Entry 7PY1 (electron microscopy, 3.80 A resolution); this record covers chains A and C of the 9 polymer chains in the assembly.

Chain A:
Molecule: DNA-directed RNA polymerase subunit alpha
From: Escherichia coli
Notes: EC 2.7.7.6
UniProtKB: P0A7Z4 (RPOA_ECOLI); residues 1-329 here = UniProt positions 1-329
Sequence (329 residues; numbered 1 to 329; the number before each row is that of its first residue):
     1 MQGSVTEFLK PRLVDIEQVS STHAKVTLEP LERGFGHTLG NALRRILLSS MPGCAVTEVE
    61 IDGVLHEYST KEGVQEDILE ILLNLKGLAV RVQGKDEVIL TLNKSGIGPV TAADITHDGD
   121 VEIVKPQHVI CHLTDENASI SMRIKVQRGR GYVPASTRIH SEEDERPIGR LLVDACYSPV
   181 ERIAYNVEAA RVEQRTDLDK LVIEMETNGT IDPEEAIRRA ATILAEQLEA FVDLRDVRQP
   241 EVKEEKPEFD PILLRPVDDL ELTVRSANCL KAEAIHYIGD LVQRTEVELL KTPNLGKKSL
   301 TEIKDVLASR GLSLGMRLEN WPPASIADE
Unresolved in the structure: 1-6, 160-166, 235-329
Curated features (UniProtKB/Swiss-Prot):
  - region: E162 to E165 (Required for interaction with Crp at class II promoters)
  - modified residue: R265 (ADP-ribosylarginine), K297 (N6-acetyllysine), K298 (N6-acetyllysine)

Chain C:
Molecule: DNA-directed RNA polymerase subunit beta
From: Escherichia coli
Notes: EC 2.7.7.6
UniProtKB: P0A8V4 (RPOB_ECO57); numbering as in UniProt (aligned over 1-1342)
Sequence (1342 residues; each row starts with the number of its first residue):
     1 MVYSYTEKKR IRKDFGKRPQ VLDVPYLLSI QLDSFQKFIE QDPEGQYGLE AAFRSVFPIQ
    61 SYSGNSELQY VSYRLGEPVF DVQECQIRGV TYSAPLRVKL RLVIYEREAP EGTVKDIKEQ
   121 EVYMGEIPLM TDNGTFVING TERVIVSQLH RSPGVFFDSD KGKTHSSGKV LYNARIIPYR
   181 GSWLDFEFDP KDNLFVRIDR RRKLPATIIL RALNYTTEQI LDLFFEKVIF EIRDNKLQME
   241 LVPERLRGET ASFDIEANGK VYVEKGRRIT ARHIRQLEKD DVKLIEVPVE YIAGKVVAKD
   301 YIDESTGELI CAANMELSLD LLAKLSQSGH KRIETLFTND LDHGPYISET LRVDPTNDRL
   361 SALVEIYRMM RPGEPPTREA AESLFENLFF SEDRYDLSAV GRMKFNRSLL REEIEGSGIL
   421 SKDDIIDVMK KLIDIRNGKG EVDDIDHLGN RRIRSVGEMA ENQFRVGLVR VERAVKERLS
   481 LGDLDTLMPQ DMINAKPISA AVKEFFGSSQ LSQFMDQNNP LSEITHKRRI SALGPGGLTR
   541 ERAGFEVRDV HPTHYGRVCP IETPEGPNIG LINSLSVYAQ TNEYGFLETP YRKVTDGVVT
   601 DEIHYLSAIE EGNYVIAQAN SNLDEEGHFV EDLVTCRSKG ESSLFSRDQV DYMDVSTQQV
   661 VSVGASLIPF LEHDDANRAL MGANMQRQAV PTLRADKPLV GTGMERAVAV DSGVTAVAKR
   721 GGVVQYVDAS RIVIKVNEDE MYPGEAGIDI YNLTKYTRSN QNTCINQMPC VSLGEPVERG
   781 DVLADGPSTD LGELALGQNM RVAFMPWNGY NFEDSILVSE RVVQEDRFTT IHIQELACVS
   841 RDTKLGPEEI TADIPNVGEA ALSKLDESGI VYIGAEVTGG DILVGKVTPK GETQLTPEEK
   901 LLRAIFGEKA SDVKDSSLRV PNGVSGTVID VQVFTRDGVE KDKRALEIEE MQLKQAKKDL
   961 SEELQILEAG LFSRIRAVLV AGGVEAEKLD KLPRDRWLEL GLTDEEKQNQ LEQLAEQYDE
  1021 LKHEFEKKLE AKRRKITQGD DLAPGVLKIV KVYLAVKRRI QPGDKMAGRH GNKGVISKIN
  1081 PIEDMPYDEN GTPVDIVLNP LGVPSRMNIG QILETHLGMA AKGIGDKINA MLKQQQEVAK
  1141 LREFIQRAYD LGADVRQKVD LSTFSDEEVM RLAENLRKGM PIATPVFDGA KEAEIKELLK
  1201 LGDLPTSGQI RLYDGRTGEQ FERPVTVGYM YMLKLNHLVD DKMHARSTGS YSLVTQQPLG
  1261 GKAQFGGQRF GEMEVWALEA YGAAYTLQEM LTVKSDDVNG RTKMYKNIVD GNHQMEPGMP
  1321 ESFNVLLKEI RSLGINIELE DE
Unresolved in the structure: 1, 908-911
Curated features (UniProtKB/Swiss-Prot):
  - modified residue (N6-acetyllysine): K1022, K1200

Interface between chain A and chain C:
Contacting residue pairs - 45 pairs, chain A then chain C:
  N41(A) with G1215(C); R1216(C)
  R44(A) with E1083(C), hydrogen bond (side chain-backbone); Y1087(C)
  R45(A) with E1083(C); D1084(C), salt bridge; G1215(C)
  S49(A) with E1083(C)
  L65(A) with I873(C)
  H66(A) with I929(C)
  Y68(A) with Y756(C); A1055(C), hydrophobic; K1057(C)
  T70(A) with A729(C)
  K71(A) with D728(C)
  E72(A) with D728(C); S730(C)
  G73(A) with D728(C), hydrogen bond (backbone-side chain)
  V74(A) with D728(C); A729(C), hydrogen bond (backbone-backbone)
  Q75(A) with A729(C); P769(C)
  D77(A) with A729(C); K755(C), salt bridge; Y756(C); N766(C), hydrogen bond
  L79(A) with L693(C), hydrophobic; I831(C), hydrophobic; K1057(C)
  L83(A) with R694(C)
  K86(A) with Q824(C)
  T134(A) with V727(C); L773(C)
  D135(A) with Y726(C)
  Y152(A) with V823(C); Q824(C)
  D174(A) with D826(C); R1059(C), salt bridge
  E181(A) with R821(C), hydrogen bond (backbone-side chain)
  R182(A) with N1090(C), hydrogen bond (side chain-backbone)
  I183(A) with G1091(C)
  A184(A) with N1090(C); G1091(C)
  Y185(A) with Y1087(C)
  E204(A) with N1090(C)
Interface residues without a listed pair, chain A (35 interface residues in all): H37, L48, E67, E80, S156, I159, P167, I168
Interface residues without a listed pair, chain C (38 interface residues in all): M768, V771, G874, A875, E876, T927, E1089, P1093, G1218

In short:
The interface between chain A and chain C involves 35 residues on one side and 38 on the other; the contacts
include 6 hydrogen bonds and 3 salt bridges. Polar contacts include R45(A)-D1084(C), D77(A)-K755(C) and
D174(A)-R1059(C).
Chain A is DNA-directed RNA polymerase subunit alpha and chain C is DNA-directed RNA polymerase subunit beta,
both from Escherichia coli; the structure, CryoEM structure of E.coli RNA polymerase elongation complex bound
to NusG (the consensus NusG-EC), was determined by electron microscopy (same publication as 7PY0, 7PY3, 7PY5,
7PY6, 7PY7, 7PY8 and 4 further entries).
